5MXN - chains A and b of the 18 polymer chains in the assembly; structure by electron microscopy, 3.70 A resolution.

Chain A:
Molecule: Type VI secretion protein
Source organism: Vibrio cholerae
UniProtKB: A0A085SGI6 (A0A085SGI6_VIBCL); residues 17-489 here correspond to UniProt positions 16-488 (UniProt number = residue number - 1)
Amino-acid sequence (473 residues; numbered 17 to 489; the number before each row is that of its first residue):
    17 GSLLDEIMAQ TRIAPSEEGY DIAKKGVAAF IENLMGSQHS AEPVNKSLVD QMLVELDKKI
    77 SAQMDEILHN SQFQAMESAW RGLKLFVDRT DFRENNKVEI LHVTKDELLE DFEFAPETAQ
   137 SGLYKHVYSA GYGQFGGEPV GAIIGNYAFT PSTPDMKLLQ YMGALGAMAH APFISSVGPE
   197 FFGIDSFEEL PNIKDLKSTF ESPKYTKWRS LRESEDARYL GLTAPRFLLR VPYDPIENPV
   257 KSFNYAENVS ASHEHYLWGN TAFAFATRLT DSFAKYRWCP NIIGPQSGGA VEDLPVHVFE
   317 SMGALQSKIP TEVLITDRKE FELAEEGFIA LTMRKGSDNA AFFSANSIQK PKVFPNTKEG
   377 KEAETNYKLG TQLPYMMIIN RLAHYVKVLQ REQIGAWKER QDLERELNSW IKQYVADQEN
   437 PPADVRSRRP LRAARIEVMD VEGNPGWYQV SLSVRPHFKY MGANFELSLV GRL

Chain b:
Molecule: Type VI secretion protein
Source organism: Vibrio cholerae
UniProtKB: A0A085SRC0 (A0A085SRC0_VIBCL); the construct has insertions or renumbered stretches relative to UniProt, so the offset changes along the chain: 2-25 = UniProt 2-25; 29-160 = UniProt 26-157
Amino-acid sequence (159 residues; row label = number of the first residue in the row):
     2 SKEGSVAPKE RINIKYIPAT GDAQAEVAEV ELPLKTLVVG DFKGHAEQTP LEERATVTVD
    62 KNNFEAVMRE SELKITATVK NKLTDDENAE LPVELNFKSL ADFAPDAVAS QVPELKKLIE
   122 LREALVALKG PLGNIPAFRE RLQSLLNSEE SREKLLAEL
Disordered / not traced: 160
Sequence notes: insertion (26-28)

How chain A and chain b interact:
Residue-residue contacts (27):
  Y140(A) with V7(b)
  Y144(A) with V7(b); K10(b), hydrogen bond
  A183(A) with E4(b); G5(b)
  M184(A) with G5(b); S6(b); V7(b), hydrophobic
  H186(A) with I15(b), hydrogen bond (side chain-backbone)
  E231(A) with E4(b)
  R234(A) with E4(b), salt bridge; Y17(b)
  Y235(A) with E4(b); Y17(b)
  G386(A) with Y17(b)
  M392(A) with Y17(b)
  I395(A) with Y17(b), hydrophobic
  A399(A) with I15(b)
  V402(A) with I13(b)
  K403(A) with R12(b), hydrogen bond (backbone-side chain); I13(b); I15(b)
  Q406(A) with R12(b); I13(b)
  R407(A) with R12(b)
  I410(A) with E11(b); R12(b)
Interface residues without a listed pair, chain A (23 interface residues in all): Y148, A180, D232, K374, A379, W463
Interface residues without a listed pair, chain b (16 interface residues in all): S2, K3, K16, P19, T21, A26

Overview:
23 residues of chain A face 16 of chain b across their interface, with 3 hydrogen bonds and 1 salt bridge.
Polar contacts include R234(A)-E4(b), Y144(A)-K10(b) and H186(A)-I15(b).
Here chain A is Type VI secretion protein and chain b is Type VI secretion protein, both from Vibrio cholerae.
Entry 5MXN (Atomic model of the VipA/VipB/Hcp, the type six secretion system non-contractile sheath-tube of
Vibrio cholerae from ...) was determined by electron microscopy together with 5OJQ and 5MYU from the same
study.
